Entry 5JS4 (X-ray diffraction, 1.48 A resolution); this record covers chains A and C of the 3 polymer chains in the assembly.

== Chain A (and C) ==
Protein: phiAB6 tailspike
Organism: unidentified phage
Notes: chain C of this document is another copy of the same molecule, construct and numbering; everything in this record applies to it too
Sequence (719 residues; each row starts with the number of its first residue; numbers below 1 keep their minus sign (Met-153 is residue -153)):
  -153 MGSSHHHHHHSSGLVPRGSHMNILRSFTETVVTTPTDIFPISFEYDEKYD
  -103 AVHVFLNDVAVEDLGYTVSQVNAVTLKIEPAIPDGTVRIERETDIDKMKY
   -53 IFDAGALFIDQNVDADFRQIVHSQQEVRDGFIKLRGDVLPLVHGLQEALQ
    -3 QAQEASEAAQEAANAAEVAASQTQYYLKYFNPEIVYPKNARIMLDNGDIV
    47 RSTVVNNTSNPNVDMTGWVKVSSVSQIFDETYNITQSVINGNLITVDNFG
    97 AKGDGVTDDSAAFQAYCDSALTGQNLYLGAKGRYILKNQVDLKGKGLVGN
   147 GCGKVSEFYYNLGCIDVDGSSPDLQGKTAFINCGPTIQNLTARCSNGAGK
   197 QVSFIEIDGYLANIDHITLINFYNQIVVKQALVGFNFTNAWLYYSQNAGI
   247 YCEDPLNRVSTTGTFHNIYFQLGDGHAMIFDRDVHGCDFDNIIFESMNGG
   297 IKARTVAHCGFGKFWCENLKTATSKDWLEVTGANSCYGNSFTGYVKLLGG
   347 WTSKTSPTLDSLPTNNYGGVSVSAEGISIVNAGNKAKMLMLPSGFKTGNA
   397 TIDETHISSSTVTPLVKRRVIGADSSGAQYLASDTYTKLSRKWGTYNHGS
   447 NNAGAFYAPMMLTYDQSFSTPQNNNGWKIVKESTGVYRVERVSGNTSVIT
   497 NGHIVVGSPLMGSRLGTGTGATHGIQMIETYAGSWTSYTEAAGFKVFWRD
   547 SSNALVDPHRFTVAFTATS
Unresolved in the structure: -153 to 18
Residues lining bound ligands:
  - malonic acid (MLA), molecule 1: Tyr156, Arg189, Ile216, Asn217, Tyr240
  - malonic acid (MLA), molecule 2: Tyr333, Gly334, Asn377, Ala378, Gly379
  - malonic acid (MLA), molecule 3: Asp420, Tyr426, Tyr442, His444

== How chain A and chain C interact ==
Pairs across the interface (287; chain A residue first):
  Thr19(A) - Lys24(C)
  Gln20(A) - Lys24(C)  hydrogen bond
  Gln20(A) - Ile30(C)
  Gln20(A) - Tyr32(C)
  Gln20(A) - Ile38(C)
  Tyr21(A) - Tyr32(C)  hydrophobic
  Tyr21(A) - Pro33(C)
  Tyr21(A) - Ala36(C)  hydrophobic
  Tyr21(A) - Arg37(C)
  Tyr21(A) - Ile38(C)  hydrophobic
  Tyr22(A) - Tyr22(C)
  Tyr22(A) - Leu23(C)  hydrogen bond (side chain-backbone)
  Tyr22(A) - Lys24(C)
  Tyr22(A) - Ala36(C)
  Tyr22(A) - Arg37(C)  hydrogen bond (backbone-backbone)
  Leu23(A) - Pro33(C)  hydrophobic
  Leu23(A) - Lys34(C)
  Leu23(A) - Asn35(C)
  Tyr25(A) - Lys34(C)
  Tyr25(A) - Asn35(C)  hydrogen bond
  Asp41(A) - Asn35(C)
  Asn42(A) - Asn35(C)
  Asn42(A) - Arg47(C)  hydrogen bond (backbone-side chain)
  Gly43(A) - Asn35(C)
  Gly43(A) - Arg37(C)  hydrogen bond (backbone-side chain)
  Gly43(A) - Arg47(C)
  Asp44(A) - Arg47(C)  salt bridge
  Ile45(A) - Arg37(C)
  Ser68(A) - Gln72(C)
  Ser68(A) - Ile73(C)
  Ser68(A) - Phe74(C)  hydrogen bond (backbone-backbone)
  Ser69(A) - Phe74(C)
  Ser69(A) - Glu76(C)  hydrogen bond
  Val70(A) - Ile73(C)  hydrophobic
  Val70(A) - Phe74(C)  hydrogen bond (backbone-backbone)
  Val70(A) - Asp75(C)
  Val70(A) - Gln82(C)
  Gln82(A) - Gln82(C)
  Asn86(A) - Asp75(C)  hydrogen bond
  Asn86(A) - Gln82(C)  hydrogen bond
  Asn86(A) - Ile85(C)
  Leu89(A) - Asn88(C)  hydrogen bond (backbone-side chain)
  Leu89(A) - Leu89(C)  hydrophobic
  Ile90(A) - Tyr78(C)
  Thr91(A) - Asn88(C)  hydrogen bond
  Asp93(A) - Val84(C)
  Asp93(A) - Asn88(C)
  Asn94(A) - Tyr78(C)
  Asn94(A) - Ile80(C)
  Asn94(A) - Ile85(C)
  Asn94(A) - Asn88(C)
  Phe95(A) - Tyr78(C)  hydrophobic
  Leu117(A) - Thr77(C)
  Leu117(A) - Tyr78(C)  hydrophobic
  Gly125(A) - Asn88(C)
  Ala126(A) - Gly87(C)  hydrogen bond (backbone-backbone)
  Ala126(A) - Asn88(C)  hydrogen bond (backbone-backbone)
  Ala126(A) - Ile90(C)  hydrophobic
  Ala126(A) - Gly119(C)
  Lys127(A) - Ala116(C)
  Lys127(A) - Leu117(C)
  Lys127(A) - Thr118(C)
  Asn146(A) - Gln120(C)
  Gly147(A) - Gln120(C)  hydrogen bond (backbone-side chain)
  Cys148(A) - Gln120(C)  hydrogen bond (backbone-side chain)
  Cys148(A) - Pro181(C)
  Cys148(A) - Thr182(C)
  Cys148(A) - Asn209(C)
  Gly149(A) - Gln120(C)  hydrogen bond (backbone-side chain)
  Lys150(A) - Pro181(C)
  Lys150(A) - Tyr206(C)
  Lys150(A) - Leu207(C)
  Phe154(A) - Lys139(C)
  Phe154(A) - Gly140(C)
  Tyr155(A) - Gln120(C)
  Tyr155(A) - Gly140(C)  hydrogen bond (side chain-backbone)
  Tyr155(A) - Gly180(C)
  Tyr155(A) - Pro181(C)
  Leu158(A) - Thr118(C)
  Leu158(A) - Gly119(C)
  Leu158(A) - Gln120(C)
  Leu158(A) - Lys141(C)
  Gly159(A) - Gln120(C)  hydrogen bond (backbone-side chain)
  Thr187(A) - Gln120(C)  hydrogen bond
  His212(A) - Asn209(C)
  His212(A) - Asp211(C)  salt bridge
  Asn235(A) - Asn209(C)  hydrogen bond
  Asn235(A) - Asn232(C)
  Trp237(A) - Pro181(C)  hydrophobic
  Trp237(A) - Leu207(C)
  Trp237(A) - Ala208(C)
  Trp237(A) - Asn209(C)
  Trp237(A) - Gly230(C)
  Tyr239(A) - Tyr206(C)  hydrogen bond
  Tyr239(A) - Leu207(C)
  Asn263(A) - Asn232(C)
  Asn263(A) - Thr260(C)
  Tyr265(A) - Tyr206(C)  hydrophobic
  Tyr265(A) - Leu207(C)  hydrophobic
  Tyr265(A) - Val229(C)
  Tyr265(A) - Gly230(C)
  Gln267(A) - Tyr206(C)
  Asn287(A) - Thr260(C)
  Asn287(A) - His262(C)
  Asn287(A) - Asp284(C)
  Ile289(A) - Thr258(C)
  Lys309(A) - Gly282(C)
  Lys309(A) - Cys283(C)
  Lys309(A) - Asp284(C)
  Lys309(A) - His304(C)  hydrogen bond (side chain-backbone)
  Lys309(A) - Cys305(C)
  Lys309(A) - Gly306(C)
  Trp311(A) - Thr258(C)
  Trp311(A) - His281(C)
  Trp311(A) - Gly282(C)
  Tyr340(A) - His304(C)
  Thr354(A) - Ile403(C)
  Leu355(A) - Ile403(C)
  Asp356(A) - Ile403(C)
  Asp356(A) - Ser404(C)
  Val368(A) - Val366(C)  hydrophobic
  Ser369(A) - Val366(C)
  Ser369(A) - Ile375(C)
  Ala370(A) - Gly334(C)
  Ala370(A) - Asn335(C)
  Ala370(A) - Val366(C)
  Ala370(A) - Ile375(C)
  Gly372(A) - Ile375(C)
  Ile373(A) - Val366(C)  hydrophobic
  Ile373(A) - Ile373(C)  hydrophobic
  Lys383(A) - Ile403(C)
  Met386(A) - Ile373(C)
  Met386(A) - Met384(C)
  Leu387(A) - Ile375(C)
  Leu387(A) - Met384(C)
  Pro388(A) - Ile375(C)
  Pro388(A) - Val376(C)  hydrophobic
  Pro388(A) - Asn377(C)
  Pro388(A) - Ala382(C)
  Pro388(A) - Lys383(C)  hydrogen bond (backbone-backbone)
  Pro388(A) - Met384(C)
  Ser389(A) - Ile398(C)
  Ser389(A) - Asp399(C)  hydrogen bond (backbone-backbone)
  Gly390(A) - Met384(C)
  Gly390(A) - Asp399(C)
  Phe391(A) - Met384(C)  hydrophobic
  Phe391(A) - Phe391(C)  hydrophobic
  Phe391(A) - Ile398(C)  hydrophobic
  Phe391(A) - Asp399(C)  hydrogen bond (backbone-backbone)
  Phe391(A) - Glu400(C)
  Phe391(A) - Thr401(C)  hydrogen bond (backbone-backbone)
  Lys392(A) - Thr401(C)
  Lys392(A) - His402(C)
  Lys392(A) - Ile403(C)
  Thr393(A) - Thr401(C)  hydrogen bond (backbone-backbone)
  Thr393(A) - His402(C)
  Thr393(A) - Ile403(C)  hydrogen bond (backbone-backbone)
  Thr393(A) - Leu411(C)
  Gly394(A) - Ile403(C)
  Ala396(A) - His402(C)
  Ala396(A) - Pro410(C)
  Ala396(A) - Leu411(C)
  Ala396(A) - Val412(C)  hydrogen bond (backbone-backbone)
  Thr397(A) - Val412(C)
  Thr397(A) - Arg414(C)
  Ile398(A) - Val412(C)  hydrogen bond (backbone-backbone)
  Ile398(A) - Lys413(C)
  Ile398(A) - Arg414(C)  hydrogen bond (backbone-backbone)
  Asp399(A) - Arg414(C)  salt bridge
  Asp399(A) - Leu427(C)
  Glu400(A) - Lys413(C)  salt bridge
  Glu400(A) - Arg414(C)  hydrogen bond (backbone-backbone)
  Glu400(A) - Arg415(C)
  Glu400(A) - Val416(C)  hydrogen bond (backbone-backbone)
  Thr401(A) - Val416(C)
  Thr401(A) - Gln425(C)  hydrogen bond
  Thr401(A) - Leu427(C)
  His402(A) - Val416(C)
  His402(A) - Gln425(C)
  Ser404(A) - Gln425(C)  hydrogen bond (backbone-side chain)
  Ser405(A) - Gln425(C)  hydrogen bond (backbone-side chain)
  Thr407(A) - Gln425(C)  hydrogen bond (backbone-side chain)
  Val408(A) - Gly418(C)
  Val408(A) - Ala419(C)  hydrophobic
  Val408(A) - Gly423(C)
  Val408(A) - Gln425(C)
  Thr409(A) - Val416(C)
  Pro410(A) - Val416(C)
  Leu411(A) - Arg415(C)  hydrogen bond (backbone-side chain)
  Leu411(A) - Val416(C)  hydrophobic
  Lys413(A) - Lys413(C)
  Lys413(A) - Arg415(C)
  Asp430(A) - Arg415(C)  salt bridge
  Tyr432(A) - Arg415(C)
  Tyr432(A) - Ile417(C)  hydrophobic
  Tyr432(A) - Ala428(C)
  Tyr432(A) - Trp439(C)
  Tyr432(A) - Gly440(C)  hydrogen bond (side chain-backbone)
  Thr433(A) - Phe452(C)
  Lys434(A) - Ile417(C)
  Lys434(A) - Ala419(C)  hydrogen bond (side chain-backbone)
  Lys434(A) - Thr441(C)  hydrogen bond (backbone-side chain)
  Lys434(A) - Tyr442(C)
  Lys434(A) - His444(C)  hydrogen bond
  Lys434(A) - Phe452(C)
  Leu435(A) - Phe452(C)
  Ser436(A) - Phe452(C)
  Arg437(A) - Arg415(C)
  Arg437(A) - Trp439(C)
  Arg437(A) - Phe452(C)
  Trp439(A) - Trp439(C)  hydrophobic
  Ala454(A) - Trp439(C)  hydrophobic
  Ala454(A) - Phe452(C)
  Ala454(A) - Tyr453(C)
  Pro455(A) - Phe452(C)
  Pro455(A) - Tyr453(C)  hydrogen bond (backbone-backbone)
  Met456(A) - Ala451(C)
  Met456(A) - Phe452(C)  hydrophobic
  Met457(A) - Tyr453(C)
  Met457(A) - His499(C)
  Met457(A) - Val501(C)  hydrophobic
  Met457(A) - Thr562(C)
  Leu458(A) - His499(C)
  Thr459(A) - His499(C)  hydrogen bond
  Phe464(A) - Asn497(C)
  Gln468(A) - His499(C)
  Asn469(A) - Asn448(C)  hydrogen bond
  Asn469(A) - Ala449(C)
  Asn470(A) - Ala449(C)
  Asn470(A) - Gly450(C)
  Asn470(A) - Ala451(C)  hydrogen bond (side chain-backbone)
  Asn470(A) - Tyr453(C)
  Asn471(A) - Thr441(C)
  Asn471(A) - Tyr442(C)
  Asn471(A) - Asn443(C)  hydrogen bond (backbone-side chain)
  Asn471(A) - Ala449(C)  hydrogen bond (backbone-backbone)
  Asn471(A) - Gly450(C)
  Gly472(A) - Ser446(C)
  Gly472(A) - Asn448(C)
  Val488(A) - Ser446(C)
  Val488(A) - Asn448(C)
  Ser489(A) - Ser446(C)
  Gly490(A) - Gly445(C)
  Gly490(A) - Ser446(C)
  Asn491(A) - Asn443(C)  hydrogen bond
  Asn491(A) - Ser446(C)
  Ser493(A) - Asn443(C)
  Val501(A) - Val501(C)  hydrophobic
  Gly503(A) - Ile500(C)
  Gly503(A) - Val501(C)
  Ser504(A) - Ile500(C)  hydrogen bond (backbone-backbone)
  Ser504(A) - Val501(C)
  Ser504(A) - Val502(C)  hydrogen bond (side chain-backbone)
  Ser504(A) - His519(C)
  Ser504(A) - Ile521(C)
  Pro505(A) - His519(C)
  Pro505(A) - Gly520(C)
  Pro505(A) - Ile521(C)  hydrogen bond (backbone-backbone)
  Leu506(A) - Ile521(C)
  Leu506(A) - Gln522(C)
  Leu506(A) - Met523(C)  hydrophobic
  Arg510(A) - Trp531(C)  hydrogen bond (backbone-side chain)
  Arg510(A) - Thr532(C)  hydrogen bond (side chain-backbone)
  Arg510(A) - Thr535(C)
  Leu511(A) - Gln522(C)
  Leu511(A) - Met523(C)  hydrogen bond (backbone-backbone)
  Leu511(A) - Glu525(C)
  Leu511(A) - Trp531(C)
  Gly512(A) - Gln522(C)  hydrogen bond (backbone-side chain)
  Thr513(A) - Gln522(C)
  Gly514(A) - Ile521(C)
  Gly514(A) - Phe543(C)
  Gly514(A) - Arg545(C)  hydrogen bond (backbone-side chain)
  Thr515(A) - Gly520(C)
  Thr515(A) - Arg545(C)
  Gly516(A) - His519(C)
  Gly516(A) - Gly520(C)
  Gly516(A) - Arg545(C)
  Ala517(A) - Thr518(C)
  Ala517(A) - His519(C)
  Thr518(A) - Thr518(C)
  Ser547(A) - Asn549(C)
  Arg556(A) - Asn497(C)  hydrogen bond
  Arg556(A) - Gly498(C)  hydrogen bond (side chain-backbone)
  Arg556(A) - Trp531(C)
  Thr558(A) - His499(C)
  Thr558(A) - Ile500(C)  hydrogen bond (side chain-backbone)
Also at the interface, not in a pair above, chain A (133 interface residues in all): Met39, Lys66, Ile73, Val151, Lys342, Glu371, Leu385, Ser406, Val412, Val502
Also at the interface, not in a pair above, chain C (141 interface residues in all): Tyr21, Val31, Met39, Asn121, Tyr123, Asp204, Thr257, Ser336, Gly365, Val368, Ser374, Leu385, Met386, Thr397, Thr409, Ala424, Ser429, Ser533, Ser565

== Overview ==
Chain A and chain C form an interface of 133 and 141 residues respectively, with 62 hydrogen bonds and 5 salt
bridges. Polar pairs include Asp44(A)-Arg47(C), His212(A)-Asp211(C) and Asp399(A)-Arg414(C). Bound to chain A:
3 copies of malonic acid.
Both chains are phiAB6 tailspike (unidentified phage). Entry 5JS4 (Crystal structure of phiAB6 tailspike) was
determined by X-ray diffraction (same publication as 5JSD and 5JSE).
